PDB entry 7D45 | electron microscopy, 3.80 A resolution | chains D and G of the 11 polymer chains in the assembly

# Chain D
Protein: Translation initiation factor eIF-2B subunit beta
From: Homo sapiens
UniProtKB: P49770 (EI2BB_HUMAN); numbering as in UniProt (aligned over 1-351)
Sequence (351 residues; row label = number of the first residue in the row):
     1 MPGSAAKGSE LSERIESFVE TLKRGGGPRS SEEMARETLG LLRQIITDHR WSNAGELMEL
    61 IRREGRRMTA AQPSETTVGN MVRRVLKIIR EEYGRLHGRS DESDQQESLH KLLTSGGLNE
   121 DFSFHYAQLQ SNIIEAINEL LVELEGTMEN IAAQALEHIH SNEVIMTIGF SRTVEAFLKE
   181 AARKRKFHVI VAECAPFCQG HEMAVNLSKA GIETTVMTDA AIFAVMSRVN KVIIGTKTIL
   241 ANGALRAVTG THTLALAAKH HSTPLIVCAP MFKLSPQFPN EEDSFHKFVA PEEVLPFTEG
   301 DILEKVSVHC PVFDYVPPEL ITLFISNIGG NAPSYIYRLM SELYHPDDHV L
Disordered / not traced: 1-7, 99-118

# Chain G
Protein: Translation initiation factor eIF-2B subunit delta
From: Homo sapiens
UniProtKB: Q9UI10 (EI2BD_HUMAN); numbering as in UniProt (aligned over 1-523)
Sequence (523 residues; row label = number of the first residue in the row):
     1 MAAVAVAVRE DSGSGMKAEL PPGPGAVGRE MTKEEKLQLR KEKKQQKKKR KEEKGAEPET
    61 GSAVSAAQCQ VGPTRELPES GIQLGTPREK VPAGRSKAEL RAERRAKQEA ERALKQARKG
   121 EQGGPPPKAS PSTAGETPSG VKRLPEYPQV DDLLLRRLVK KPERQQVPTR KDYGSKVSLF
   181 SHLPQYSRQN SLTQFMSIPS SVIHPAMVRL GLQYSQGLVS GSNARCIALL RALQQVIQDY
   241 TTPPNEELSR DLVNKLKPYM SFLTQCRPLS ASMHNAIKFL NKEITSVGSS KREEEAKSEL
   301 RAAIDRYVQE KIVLAAQAIS RFAYQKISNG DVILVYGCSS LVSRILQEAW TEGRRFRVVV
   361 VDSRPWLEGR HTLRSLVHAG VPASYLLIPA ASYVLPEVSK VLLGAHALLA NGSVMSRVGT
   421 AQLALVARAH NVPVLVCCET YKFCERVQTD AFVSNELDDP DDLQCKRGEH VALANWQNHA
   481 SLRLLNLVYD VTPPELVDLV ITELGMIPCS SVPVVLRVKS SDQ
Disordered / not traced: 1-165, 519-523
Swiss-Prot annotation at these positions:
  - region: R170 to L179 (May bind the chemical integrated stress response (ISR) inhibitor ISRIB)
  - modified residue: A2 (N-acetylalanine), S12 (Phosphoserine), T86 (Phosphothreonine), S130 (Phosphoserine)
What the authors report for this chain:
  - mutagenesis - E310K, L314Q: decreased catalytic activity on ISRIB
  - mutagenesis - E310K, L314Q: decreased binding to eIF2(alphaP)
  - mutagenesis - E310K, L314Q: decreased binding to Eukaryotic translation initiation factor 2 subunit 1

# Chain D / chain G interface
Pairs across the interface (23):
  E157(D) with R446(G); V453(G)
  H158(D) with V447(G); V453(G)
  H160(D) with L179(G), hydrogen bond (side chain-backbone); H182(G); F452(G)
  S161(D) with S178(G); S181(G), hydrogen bond
  R185(D) with H182(G)
  K231(D) with D450(G), salt bridge; V453(G)
  K259(D) with E495(G), salt bridge
  P264(D) with T449(G)
  T322(D) with T449(G)
  L323(D) with V447(G), hydrophobic; T449(G)
  G330(D) with V447(G)
  A332(D) with N411(G)
  S334(D) with V514(G)
  Y335(D) with V514(G), hydrophobic
  Y337(D) with V514(G)
  R338(D) with V514(G), hydrogen bond (side chain-backbone)
Interface residues without a listed pair, chain D (19 interface residues in all): N162, E163, I266
Interface residues without a listed pair, chain G (17 interface residues in all): A410, S510, P513, R517

# In short
Chain D and chain G form an interface of 19 and 17 residues respectively, with 3 hydrogen bonds and 2 salt
bridges. Among the polar pairs are K231(D)-D450(G), K259(D)-E495(G) and H160(D)-L179(G). The paper reports
that E310K and L314Q of chain G reduce catalytic activity on ISRIB; E310K and L314Q of chain G reduce binding
to eIF2(alphaP).
Chain D is Translation initiation factor eIF-2B subunit beta and chain G is Translation initiation factor
eIF-2B subunit delta, both from Homo sapiens; the structure, eIF2B-eIF2(aP), aP1 complex, was determined by
electron microscopy, deposited together with 7D43, 7D44 and 7D46.
